Entry 2DUG (X-ray diffraction, 1.40 A resolution); this record covers chain A.

[Chain A]
Protein: Green fluorescent protein
Organism: Aequorea victoria
UniProtKB: P42212 (GFP_AEQVI); aligned to UniProt positions 1-238 over residues 1-238
Sequence (236 residues; numbered 1 to 238; 2 numbers in that range are skipped by the numbering (no residue carries them; nothing is unmodelled there); the number before each row is that of its first residue):
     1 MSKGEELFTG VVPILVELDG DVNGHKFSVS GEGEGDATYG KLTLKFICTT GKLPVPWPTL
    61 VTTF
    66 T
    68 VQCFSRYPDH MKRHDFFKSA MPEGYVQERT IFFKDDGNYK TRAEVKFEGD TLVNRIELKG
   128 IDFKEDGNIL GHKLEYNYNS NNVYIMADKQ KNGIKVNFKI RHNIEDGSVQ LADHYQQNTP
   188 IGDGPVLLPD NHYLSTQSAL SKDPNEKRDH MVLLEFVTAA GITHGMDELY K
Not modelled in the structure: 1-3, 230-238
Covalent attachments: covalent link F64-T66; covalent link T66-V68
Modified / non-standard residues: T66 (2-(1-amino-2-hydroxypropyl)-4-(4-hydroxybenzyl)-1-(2-oxoethyl)-1H-imidazol-5-olate; C12)
Sequence notes: chromophore (66, 66, 66); engineered mutation R80 (Gln in P42212), N148 (His in P42212)
What the authors report for this chain:
  - conformationally variable residues (side-chain flip): N148, T203, E222
  - contacts within the chain: S205-E222

[Overview]
The paper reports conformational variability at N148, T203 and E222; contacts within the chain involving S205
and E222.
Chain A is Green fluorescent protein (Aequorea victoria); the structure, crystal structure of a green
fluorescent protein S65T/H148N at pH 5, was determined by X-ray diffraction, deposited together with 2DUE,
2DUF, 2DUH and 2DUI.
